PDB entry 5KC6 | X-ray diffraction, 2.80 A resolution | chains A and B of the 3 polymer chains in the assembly

# Chain A (and B)
Name: Cerebellin-1
Organism: Homo sapiens
Notes: chain B of this document is another copy of the same molecule, construct and numbering; everything in this record applies to it too
Reference sequence: P23435 (CBLN1_HUMAN); aligned to UniProt positions 24-189 over residues 28-193 (the alignment contains insertions or deletions, so no single offset holds)
Sequence (178 residues; row label = number of the first residue in the row):
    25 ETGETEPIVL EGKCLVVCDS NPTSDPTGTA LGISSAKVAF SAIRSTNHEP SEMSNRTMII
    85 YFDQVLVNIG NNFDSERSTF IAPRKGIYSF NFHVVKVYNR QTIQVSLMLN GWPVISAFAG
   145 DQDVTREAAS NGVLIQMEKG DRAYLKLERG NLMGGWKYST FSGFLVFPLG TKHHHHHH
Unresolved in the structure: 25-58, 196-202 (chain B: 25-58)
Covalent attachments: N-acetylglucosamine (NAG) linked to N79
Differences from the reference sequence: expression tag (25-27, 194-202)
Curated features (UniProtKB/Swiss-Prot):
  - region: C38 to C42 (Essential for interaction with NRXN1 and linker of two C1q trimers into disulfide-linked hexamers)
What the authors report for this chain:
  - mutagenesis - Y122A, R124A, D147A: abolished binding to GluD2ATD

# How chain A and chain B interact
Pairs across the interface (33):
  I111(A) - V91(B)  hydrophobic
  T126(A) - V148(B)
  V138(A) - I67(B)
  V138(A) - L90(B)  hydrophobic
  I139(A) - T184(B)
  S140(A) - Y182(B)
  F142(A) - T149(B)
  F142(A) - R150(B)
  F142(A) - Y182(B)  hydrophobic
  A143(A) - T149(B)
  G144(A) - T149(B)
  S154(A) - H117(B)
  N155(A) - H117(B)
  N155(A) - Y182(B)
  N155(A) - T184(B)  hydrogen bond
  G156(A) - H117(B)
  G156(A) - T184(B)
  V157(A) - S65(B)
  V157(A) - L90(B)  hydrophobic
  L158(A) - F64(B)
  L158(A) - S65(B)  hydrogen bond (backbone-side chain)
  L158(A) - V91(B)
  L158(A) - G187(B)
  L158(A) - F188(B)  hydrophobic
  I159(A) - L90(B)  hydrophobic
  I159(A) - V91(B)  hydrophobic
  Q160(A) - V91(B)
  V190(A) - F188(B)  hydrophobic
  F191(A) - K61(B)
  F191(A) - V62(B)
  F191(A) - A63(B)  hydrophobic
  F191(A) - I93(B)  hydrophobic
  P192(A) - K61(B)  hydrogen bond (backbone-side chain)
Other interface residues (no listed pair), chain A (21 interface residues in all): Q128, F188, L193
Other interface residues (no listed pair), chain B (19 interface residues in all): V119, S186

# Overview
21 residues of chain A face 19 of chain B across their interface, with 3 hydrogen bonds. Among the polar pairs
are N155(A)-T184(B), L158(A)-S65(B) and P192(A)-K61(B). Covalently linked N-acetylglucosamine: at N79(A). From
the paper: Y122A, R124A and D147A of chain A abolish binding to GluD2ATD.
Both chains are Cerebellin-1 (Homo sapiens). Entry 5KC6 (Crystal structure of Cbln1 (Val55-Gly58 deletion
mutant)) was determined by X-ray diffraction (same publication as 5KC5, 5KC7, 5KC8, 5KC9 and 5KCA).
